9BIU - chains A and B; structure by electron microscopy, 2.90 A resolution.

Chain A:
Protein: Solute carrier family 15 member 2
From: Rattus norvegicus
UniProtKB: Q63424 (S15A2_RAT); numbering as in UniProt (aligned over 1-729)
Sequence (738 residues; numbered 1 to 738; the number before each row is that of its first residue):
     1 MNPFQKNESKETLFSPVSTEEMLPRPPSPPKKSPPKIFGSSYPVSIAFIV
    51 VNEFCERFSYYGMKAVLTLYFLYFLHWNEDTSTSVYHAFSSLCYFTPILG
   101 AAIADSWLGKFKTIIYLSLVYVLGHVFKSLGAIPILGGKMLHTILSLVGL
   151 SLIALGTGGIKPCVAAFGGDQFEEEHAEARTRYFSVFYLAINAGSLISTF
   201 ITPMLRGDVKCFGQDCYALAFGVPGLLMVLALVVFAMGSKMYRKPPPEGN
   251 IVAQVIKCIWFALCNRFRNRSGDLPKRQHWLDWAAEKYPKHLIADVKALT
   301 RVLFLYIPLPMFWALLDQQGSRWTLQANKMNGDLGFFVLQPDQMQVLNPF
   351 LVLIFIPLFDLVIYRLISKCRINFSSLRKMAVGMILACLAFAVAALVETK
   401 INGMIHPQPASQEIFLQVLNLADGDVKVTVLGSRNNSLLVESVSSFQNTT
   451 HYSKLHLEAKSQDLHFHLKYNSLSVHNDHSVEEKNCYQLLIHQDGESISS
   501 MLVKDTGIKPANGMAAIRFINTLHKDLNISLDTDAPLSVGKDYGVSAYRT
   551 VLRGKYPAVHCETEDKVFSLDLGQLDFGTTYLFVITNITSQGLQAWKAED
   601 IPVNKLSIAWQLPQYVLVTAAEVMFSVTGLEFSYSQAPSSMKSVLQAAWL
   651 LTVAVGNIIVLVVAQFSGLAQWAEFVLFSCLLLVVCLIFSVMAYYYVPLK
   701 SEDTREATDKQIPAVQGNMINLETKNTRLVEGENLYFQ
Not modelled in the structure: 1-37, 408-598, 701-738
Construct notes: expression tag (730-738)
Swiss-Prot annotation at these positions:
  - modified residue: Ser9 (Phosphoserine), Thr12 (Phosphothreonine), Ser28 (Phosphoserine)
  - glycosylation (N-linked (GlcNAc...) asparagine): Asn435, Asn448, Asn528, Asn587
  - mutagenesis: Asp170 (D170A: Loss of transporter activity, at least for di-alanine. No effect on plasma membrane location), Lys642 (K642A: Loss of transporter activity, at least for di-alanine. No effect on plasma membrane location)
Disulfides: Cys211-Cys216
Residues lining bound ligands: cloxacillin (CXN): Glu53, Arg57, Tyr61, Lys161, Phe187, Tyr188, Ile191, Asn192, Ser195, Trp313, Asn348, Pro349, Glu622, Ser626, Trp649, Leu650, Val653
Reported in the primary citation:
  - binding site for cloxacillin: Glu53, Arg57, Tyr61, Tyr188, Ile191, Asn192, Trp313, Glu622, Val653

Chain B:
Protein: nanobody
From: Lama glama
Notes: antibody fragment or engineered binder
Sequence (131 residues; each row starts with the number of its first residue; numbers below 1 keep their minus sign (Gly-2 is residue -2)):
    -2 GPSQVQLVESGGGLVQPGGSLRLLCVASGRPFNDYDMGWFRQAPGKEREF
    48 VASISWSGRVTDYSDSMKGRCTVSRDNAKGTMFLQMSNLVPRDTAVYYCA
    98 AARRRWTFKATNTEEFYETWGQGTQVTVSSA
Not modelled in the structure: -2 to 2, 126-128
Disulfides: Cys22-Cys96

Interface between chain A and chain B:
Contacting residue pairs (27):
  Leu72(A) with Val57(B), hydrophobic
  Tyr73(A) with Val57(B); Thr58(B); Asp59(B)
  His76(A) with Asp59(B), salt bridge; Lys106(B); Ala107(B); Thr108(B), hydrogen bond (backbone-backbone); Asn109(B)
  Trp77(A) with Phe105(B), hydrophobic
  Asn78(A) with Asp33(B), hydrogen bond; Arg102(B), hydrogen bond (side chain-backbone); Phe113(B)
  Glu79(A) with Ser52(B); Trp53(B), hydrogen bond; Ser54(B); Arg56(B), salt bridge; Val57(B)
  Asp80(A) with Trp53(B), hydrogen bond; Arg101(B), salt bridge; Trp103(B)
  Thr81(A) with Arg102(B); Trp103(B); Thr104(B), hydrogen bond (side chain-backbone); Phe105(B)
  Ser84(A) with Trp103(B), hydrogen bond
  Leu147(A) with Phe105(B), hydrophobic
Also at the interface, not in a pair above, chain A (12 interface residues in all): Leu75, Thr143

Summary:
The interface between chain A and chain B involves 12 residues on one side and 18 on the other, with 7
hydrogen bonds and 3 salt bridges. Among the polar pairs are His76(A)-Asp59(B), Glu79(A)-Arg56(B) and
Asp80(A)-Arg101(B). Bound to chain A: cloxacillin. From the paper: a binding site for cloxacillin at Glu53(A),
Arg57(A) and Tyr61(A) among others.
Chain A is Solute carrier family 15 member 2 (Rattus norvegicus) and chain B is nanobody (Lama glama); the
structure, Cryo-EM structure of the mammalian peptide transporter PepT2 bound to cloxacillin, pose 2, was
determined by electron microscopy (same publication as 9BIR, 9BIS and 9BIT).
